8DR4 - chains E and H of the 12 polymer chains in the assembly; structure by electron microscopy, 2.45 A resolution.

Chain E:
Molecule: Replication factor C subunit 5
Source organism: Saccharomyces cerevisiae
UniProt: P38251 (RFC5_YEAST); residue numbers follow UniProt; this construct covers 1-354
Amino-acid sequence (354 residues; row label = number of the first residue in the row):
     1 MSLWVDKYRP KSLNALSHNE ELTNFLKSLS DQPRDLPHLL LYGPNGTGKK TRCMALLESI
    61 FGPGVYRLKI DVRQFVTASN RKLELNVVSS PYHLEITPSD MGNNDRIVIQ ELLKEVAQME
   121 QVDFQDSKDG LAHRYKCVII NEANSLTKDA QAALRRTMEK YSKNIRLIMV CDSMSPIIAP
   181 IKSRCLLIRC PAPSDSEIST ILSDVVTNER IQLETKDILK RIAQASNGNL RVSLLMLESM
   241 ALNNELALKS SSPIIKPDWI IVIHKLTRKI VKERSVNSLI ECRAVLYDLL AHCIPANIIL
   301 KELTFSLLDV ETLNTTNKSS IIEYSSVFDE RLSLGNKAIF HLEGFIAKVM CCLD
Unresolved in the structure: 1, 354
Ligand contacts:
  - ATP-gamma-S (AGS; phosphothiophosphoric acid-adenylate ester): Arg155, Glu159, Pro180, Arg184
  - GDP (guanosine-5'-diphosphate): Val5, Asp6, Arg9, Pro10, Ala15, Leu16, Ser17, His18, Pro44, Asn45, Gly46, Thr47, Gly48, Lys49, Lys50, Thr51, Arg52, Ile201, Leu230, Arg231, Leu234
Swiss-Prot annotation at these positions:
  - binding site (ATP): Val5, Ser17, Gly43 to Thr51, Arg231

Chain H:
Molecule: Proliferating cell nuclear antigen
Source organism: Saccharomyces cerevisiae
UniProt: P15873 (PCNA_YEAST); numbering as in UniProt (aligned over 1-258)
Amino-acid sequence (277 residues; numbered -18 to 258; the number before each row is that of its first residue; numbers below 1 keep their minus sign (Met-18 is residue -18)):
   -18 MGSSHHHHHH SSGLVPRASM LEAKFEEASL FKRIIDGFKD CVQLVNFQCK EDGIIAQAVD
    42 DSRVLLVSLE IGVEAFQEYR CDHPVTLGMD LTSLSKILRC GNNTDTLTLI ADNTPDSIIL
   102 LFEDTKKDRI AEYSLKLMDI DADFLKIEEL QYDSTLSLPS SEFSKIVRDL SQLSDSINIM
   162 ITKETIKFVA DGDIGSGSVI IKPFVDMEHP ETSIKLEMDQ PVDLTFGAKY LLDIIKGSSL
   222 SDRVGIRLSS EAPALFQFDL KSGFLQFFLA PKFNDEE
Unresolved in the structure: -18 to 0
Differences from the reference sequence: expression tag (-18 to 0)
Swiss-Prot annotation at these positions:
  - DNA-binding region: Arg61 to Arg80
  - cross-link (Glycyl lysine isopeptide (Lys-Gly)): Lys127 (interchain with G-Cter in SUMO), Lys164 (interchain with G-Cter in SUMO)

Chain E / chain H interface:
Pairs across the interface (34):
  Arg73(E) with Asp42(H), salt bridge; Ser43(H)
  Ser89(E) with Arg44(H), hydrogen bond
  Ser90(E) with Arg44(H), hydrogen bond (backbone-side chain)
  Pro91(E) with Arg44(H)
  Glu115(E) with Ser43(H)
  Gln118(E) with Lys253(H); Phe254(H)
  Met119(E) with Lys253(H); Phe254(H)
  Glu120(E) with Val45(H); Ala251(H); Pro252(H), hydrogen bond (backbone-backbone); Phe254(H)
  Gln121(E) with Ser43(H); Arg44(H); Val45(H); Ala251(H)
  Val122(E) with Arg44(H), hydrogen bond (backbone-backbone); Val45(H); Pro234(H), hydrophobic; Ala251(H), hydrophobic
  Phe124(E) with Leu47(H), hydrophobic; Lys127(H); Phe249(H), hydrophobic
  Lys128(E) with Leu131(H)
  Asp129(E) with Glu232(H); Ala233(H); Pro234(H)
  Gly130(E) with Pro234(H)
  Leu131(E) with Pro234(H), hydrophobic; Ala251(H), hydrophobic
  Lys136(E) with Arg44(H)
  Lys163(E) with Phe254(H)
Other interface residues (no listed pair), chain E (24 interface residues in all): Lys69, Asp71, Ala117, Gln125, Lys160, Tyr161, Asn164
Other interface residues (no listed pair), chain H (20 interface residues in all): Leu46, Leu126, Ile128, Tyr211, Asp256

Overview:
The interface between chain E and chain H involves 24 residues on one side and 20 on the other; the contacts
include 4 hydrogen bonds and 1 salt bridge. Polar contacts include Arg73(E)-Asp42(H), Ser89(E)-Arg44(H) and
Ser90(E)-Arg44(H). Bound to chain E: ATP-gamma-S and GDP.
Here chain E is Replication factor C subunit 5 and chain H is Proliferating cell nuclear antigen, both from
Saccharomyces cerevisiae. Entry 8DR4 (Open state of RFC:PCNA bound to a 3' ss/dsDNA junction (DNA2) without
NTD) was determined by electron microscopy, deposited together with 8DQW, 8DQX, 8DQZ, 8DR0, 8DR1, 8DR3 and 3
further entries.
